Entry 8P75 (electron microscopy, 2.00 A resolution); this record covers chains I and J of the 3 polymer chains in the assembly.

# Chain I
Name: Cyclin-H
Source organism: Homo sapiens
Reference sequence: P51946 (CCNH_HUMAN); residues 1-323 here = UniProt positions 1-323
Amino-acid sequence (324 residues; row label = number of the first residue in the row; numbering starts at 0):
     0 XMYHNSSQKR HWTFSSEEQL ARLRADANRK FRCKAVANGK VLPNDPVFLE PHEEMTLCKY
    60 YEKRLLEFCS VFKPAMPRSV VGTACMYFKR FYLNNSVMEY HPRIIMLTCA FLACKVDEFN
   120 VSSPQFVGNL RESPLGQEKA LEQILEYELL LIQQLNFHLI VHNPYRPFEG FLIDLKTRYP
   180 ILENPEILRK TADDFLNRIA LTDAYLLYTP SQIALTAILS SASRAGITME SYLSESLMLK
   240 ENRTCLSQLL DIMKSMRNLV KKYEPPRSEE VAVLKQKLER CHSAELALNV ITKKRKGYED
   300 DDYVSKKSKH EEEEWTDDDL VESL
Unresolved in the structure: 39-43, 285-323
Sequence notes: acetylation (0)
Modified / non-standard residues: ACE (acetyl group) at position 0
UniProt features mapped onto this chain:
  - modified residue: Ser5 (Phosphoserine), Ser132 (Phosphoserine), Ser304 (Phosphoserine), Thr315 (Phosphothreonine), Ser322 (Phosphoserine)
  - mutagenesis: Ser5 (S5A: No effect on the transcriptional activity of the reconstituted TFIIH complex), Ser304 (S304A: No effect on the transcriptional activity of the reconstituted TFIIH complex)

# Chain J
Name: Cyclin-dependent kinase 7
Source organism: Homo sapiens
Notes: EC 2.7.11.22, 2.7.11.23
Reference sequence: P50613 (CDK7_HUMAN); numbering as in UniProt (aligned over 1-346)
Amino-acid sequence (349 residues; each row starts with the number of its first residue; numbers below 1 keep their minus sign (Ser-2 is residue -2)):
    -2 SNAMALDVKS RAKRYEKLDF LGEGQFATVY KARDKNTNQI VAIKKIKLGH RSEAKDGINR
    58 TALREIKLLQ ELSHPNIIGL LDAFGHKSNI SLVFDFMETD LEVIIKDNSL VLTPSHIKAY
   118 MLMTLQGLEY LHQHWILHRD LKPNNLLLDE NGVLKLADFG LAKSFGSPNR AYTHQVVTRW
   178 YRAPELLFGA RMYGVGVDMW AVGCILAELL LRVPFLPGDS DLDQLTRIFE TLGTPTEEQW
   238 PDMCSLPDYV TFKSFPGIPL HHIFSAAGDD LLDLIQGLFL FNPCARITAT QALKMKYFSN
   298 RPGPTPGCQL PRPNCPVETL KEQSNPALAI KRKRTEALEQ GGLPKKLIF
Unresolved in the structure: -2 to 9, 31-36, 43-51, 311-346
Sequence notes: expression tag (-2 to 0)
UniProt features mapped onto this chain:
  - active site: Asp137 (Proton acceptor)
  - binding site (ATP): Leu18 to Val26, Lys41
  - modified residue: Ala2 (N-acetylalanine), Ser7 (Phosphoserine), Ser164 (Phosphoserine), Thr170 (Phosphothreonine), Ser321 (Phosphoserine)
  - mutagenesis: Lys41 (K41A: Total loss of activity; K41M: No effect on interaction with HINT1), Phe91 (F91G: Enhanced capacity to bind ATP analogs), Ser164 (S164A: No mitotic repression of transcriptional activity of the reconstituted TFIIH complex), Thr170 (T170A: Total loss of activity. Total loss of transcriptional activity of the reconstituted TFIIH complex; T170E: No effect on interaction with HINT1)
Residues lining bound ligands: ICEC0880 (X3Z; (2S,3S)-3-[[7-[(2-bromophenyl)methylamino]-3-propan-2-yl-pyrazolo[1,5-a]pyrimidin-5-yl]amino]butane-1,2,4-triol): Leu18, Gly19, Val26, Ala39, Lys41, Ile75, Phe91, Asp92, Phe93, Met94, Glu95, Thr96, Asp97, Asn141, Asn142, Leu144, Ala154, Asp155
What the authors report for this chain:
  - binding site for ICEC0880: Met94

# Chain I / chain J interface
Residue-residue contacts (41; chain I residue first):
  ACE_0(I) with His131(J)
  Asn4(I) with Tyr127(J); His131(J), hydrogen bond
  Ser5(I) with Glu68(J)
  Ser6(I) with Glu68(J), hydrogen bond
  Phe110(I) with Asp53(J)
  Leu111(I) with Leu60(J), hydrophobic
  Lys114(I) with Asp53(J), hydrogen bond (side chain-backbone); Gly54(J); Ile55(J), hydrogen bond (side chain-backbone); Leu60(J)
  Val115(I) with Lys64(J), hydrogen bond (backbone-side chain)
  Asp116(I) with Arg167(J), hydrogen bond (backbone-side chain)
  Glu117(I) with Arg61(J), salt bridge; Lys64(J), salt bridge; Lys160(J); Arg167(J)
  Asn119(I) with Arg57(J)
  Val120(I) with Arg57(J), hydrogen bond (backbone-side chain)
  Ser122(I) with Lys52(J), hydrogen bond (side chain-backbone); Asp53(J)
  Leu144(I) with Lys52(J); Gly54(J); Lys84(J)
  Glu147(I) with Gly54(J); Ile55(J), hydrogen bond (side chain-backbone)
  Leu148(I) with Ile55(J), hydrophobic; Gly82(J); His83(J); Lys84(J)
  Ile151(I) with Ile55(J), hydrophobic; Leu60(J), hydrophobic
  Asn155(I) with Gln67(J)
  Phe156(I) with Gln67(J), hydrogen bond (backbone-side chain); Ala80(J)
  His157(I) with Gln67(J)
  Leu158(I) with Leu60(J), hydrophobic; Ile63(J), hydrophobic; Lys64(J)
  Ile159(I) with Lys64(J); Glu68(J)
Interface residues without a listed pair, chain I (29 interface residues in all): Met1, Phe118, Leu140, Glu141, Glu145, His161, Arg165
Interface residues without a listed pair, chain J (24 interface residues in all): Ser85, Asn86, Ile87, Trp132, Ser164

# In short
29 residues of chain I face 24 of chain J across their interface; the contacts include 10 hydrogen bonds and 2
salt bridges. Polar pairs include Glu117(I)-Arg61(J), Glu117(I)-Lys64(J) and Asn4(I)-His131(J). Ligands of
chain J: ICEC0880. The paper reports a binding site for ICEC0880 at Met94(J).
Here chain I is Cyclin-H and chain J is Cyclin-dependent kinase 7, both from Homo sapiens. Entry 8P75 (Cryo-EM
structure of CAK in complex with inhibitor ICEC0880 (ring-down conformation)) was determined by electron
microscopy together with 8ORM, 8P6V, 8P6W, 8P6X, 8P6Y, 8P6Z and 11 further entries from the same study.
